PDB entry 6XNZ | electron microscopy, 3.80 A resolution | chains A and J of the 10 polymer chains in the assembly

# Chain A
Molecule: V(D)J recombination-activating protein 1
Source organism: Mus musculus
Notes: EC 3.1.-.-, 2.3.2.27
UniProtKB: P15919 (RAG1_MOUSE); residue numbers follow UniProt; this construct covers 261-1008
Chain sequence (750 residues; row label = number of the first residue in the row):
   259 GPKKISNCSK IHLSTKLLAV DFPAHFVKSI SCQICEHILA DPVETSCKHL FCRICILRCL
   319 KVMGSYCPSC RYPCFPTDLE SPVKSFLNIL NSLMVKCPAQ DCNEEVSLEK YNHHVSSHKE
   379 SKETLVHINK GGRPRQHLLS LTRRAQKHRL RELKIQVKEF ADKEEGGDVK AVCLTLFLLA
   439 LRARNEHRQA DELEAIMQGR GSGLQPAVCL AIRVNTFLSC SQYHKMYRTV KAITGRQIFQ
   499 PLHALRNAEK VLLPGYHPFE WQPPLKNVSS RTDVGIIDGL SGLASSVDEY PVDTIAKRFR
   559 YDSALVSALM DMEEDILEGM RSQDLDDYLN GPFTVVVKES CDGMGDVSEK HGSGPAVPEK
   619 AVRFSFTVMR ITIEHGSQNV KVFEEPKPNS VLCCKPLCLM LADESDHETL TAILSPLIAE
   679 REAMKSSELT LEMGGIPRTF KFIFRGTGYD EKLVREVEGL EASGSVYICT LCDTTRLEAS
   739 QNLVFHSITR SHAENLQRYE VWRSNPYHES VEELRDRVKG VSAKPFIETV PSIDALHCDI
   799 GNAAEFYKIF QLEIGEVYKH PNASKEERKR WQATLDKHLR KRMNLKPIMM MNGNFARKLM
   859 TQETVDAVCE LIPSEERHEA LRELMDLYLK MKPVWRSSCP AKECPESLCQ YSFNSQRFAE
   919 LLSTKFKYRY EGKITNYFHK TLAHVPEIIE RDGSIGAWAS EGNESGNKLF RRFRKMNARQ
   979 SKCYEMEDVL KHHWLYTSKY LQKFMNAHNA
Unresolved in the structure: 259-458
Differences from the reference sequence: expression tag (259-260); engineered mutation Val-649 (Glu in P15919), Met-848 (Arg in P15919)
Ion coordination: Zn2+: Cys-727, Cys-730, His-937, His-942
Curated features (UniProtKB/Swiss-Prot):
  - zinc finger: Cys-290 to Arg-329 (RING-type), Leu-351 to Lys-380 (RAG1-type)
  - DNA-binding region: Gly-389 to Gln-456 (NBD)
  - binding site (Zn(2+)): Cys-266, His-270, Cys-290, Cys-293, His-295, Cys-305, His-307, Cys-310, Cys-313, Cys-325, Cys-328, Cys-355, Cys-360, His-372, His-376
  - binding site (a divalent metal cation): Asp-600, Asp-708, Glu-962
  - site: Trp-893 (Essential for DNA hairpin formation, participates in base-stacking interactions near the cleavage site)
From the paper describing this entry:
  - binding site for Target DNA top strand: Asp-600, Asp-708, Met-848
  - conformationally variable residues (side-chain flip): Met-848
  - mutagenesis - E649V/R848M: increased catalytic activity on disintegration

# Chain J
Molecule: Target DNA bottom strand
Sequence (37 nucleotides; row label = number of the first residue in the row):
     1 CTCAGGATAG GGCTACCGGC GGTAGCCCTA TCCTGAG
Unresolved in the structure: 1-2, 34-37

# How chain A and chain J interact
Contacting residue pairs (40):
  Asp-600(A) with DC17(J), hydrogen bond to the base
  Gly-601(A) with DC17(J), base contact
  Gly-603(A) with DG18(J), phosphate contact
  Asp-604(A) with DG18(J), phosphate contact
  Lys-618(A) with DG18(J), phosphate contact; DG19(J), salt bridge to the phosphate
  Glu-662(A) with DC17(J), phosphate contact
  Asp-708(A) with DC16(J), phosphate contact; DC17(J), hydrogen bond to the base
  Glu-709(A) with DA15(J), phosphate contact; DC16(J), hydrogen bond to the phosphate
  Lys-710(A) with DA15(J), phosphate contact; DC16(J), phosphate contact; DC17(J), phosphate contact
  Ser-721(A) with DA15(J), hydrogen bond to the sugar
  Gly-722(A) with DT14(J), hydrogen bond to the base
  Arg-734(A) with DC13(J), sugar contact; DT14(J), salt bridge to the phosphate
  Asp-792(A) with DC16(J), phosphate contact
  His-795(A) with DC16(J), phosphate contact; DC17(J), hydrogen bond to the base
  Gly-799(A) with DA15(J), phosphate contact
  Glu-803(A) with DT14(J), phosphate contact
  Lys-806(A) with DT14(J), base contact
  Lys-823(A) with DG12(J), salt bridge to the phosphate
  Arg-826(A) with DG12(J), salt bridge to the phosphate
  Met-847(A) with DG18(J), base contact
  Met-848(A) with DC16(J), base contact; DC17(J), sugar contact
  Arg-927(A) with DC13(J), salt bridge to the phosphate; DT14(J), salt bridge to the phosphate
  Lys-931(A) with DC13(J), phosphate contact; DT14(J), phosphate contact
  Ile-932(A) with DT14(J), phosphate contact
  Thr-933(A) with DT14(J), phosphate contact
  Asn-934(A) with DT14(J), sugar contact; DA15(J), sugar contact
  Tyr-935(A) with DA15(J), phosphate contact; DC16(J), hydrogen bond to the phosphate
  Glu-962(A) with DC17(J), hydrogen bond to the base
Other interface residues (no listed pair), chain A (29 interface residues in all): Met-602

# Overview
Chain A and chain J form an interface of 29 and 8 residues respectively; the contacts include 8 hydrogen bonds
and 6 salt bridges. Polar pairs include Asp-600(A)/DC17(J), Asp-708(A)/DC17(J) and Gly-722(A)/DT14(J). The
paper reports a binding site for Target DNA top strand at Asp-600(A), Asp-708(A) and Met-848(A); E649V/R848M
of chain A increase catalytic activity on disintegration.
Here chain A is V(D)J recombination-activating protein 1 (Mus musculus) and chain J is Target DNA bottom
strand. Entry 6XNZ (Structure of RAG1 (R848M/E649V)-RAG2-DNA Target Capture Complex) was determined by
electron microscopy (same publication as 6XNX and 6XNY).
